8KCC - chains I and K of the 11 polymer chains in the assembly; structure by electron microscopy, 3.10 A resolution.

# Chain I
Molecule: 170-nt DNA strand
Sequence (170 nucleotides; each row starts with the number of its first residue):
     1 ATCCTGGAGA ATCCCGGTGC CGAGGCCGCT CAATTGGTCG TAGACAGCTC TAGCACCGCT
    61 TAAACGCACG TACGCGCTGT CCCCCGCGTT TTAACCGCCA AGGGGATTAC TCCCTAGTCT
   121 CCAGGCACGT GTCACATATA TACATCCTGT TCCAGTGCCG GTGTCGCGAT
Unresolved in the structure: 151-170

# Chain K
Name: ATP-dependent DNA helicase DDM1
From: Arabidopsis thaliana
Notes: EC 3.6.4.12
Reference sequence: Q9XFH4 (DDM1_ARATH); residue numbers follow UniProt; this construct covers 1-764
Amino-acid sequence (764 residues; row label = number of the first residue in the row):
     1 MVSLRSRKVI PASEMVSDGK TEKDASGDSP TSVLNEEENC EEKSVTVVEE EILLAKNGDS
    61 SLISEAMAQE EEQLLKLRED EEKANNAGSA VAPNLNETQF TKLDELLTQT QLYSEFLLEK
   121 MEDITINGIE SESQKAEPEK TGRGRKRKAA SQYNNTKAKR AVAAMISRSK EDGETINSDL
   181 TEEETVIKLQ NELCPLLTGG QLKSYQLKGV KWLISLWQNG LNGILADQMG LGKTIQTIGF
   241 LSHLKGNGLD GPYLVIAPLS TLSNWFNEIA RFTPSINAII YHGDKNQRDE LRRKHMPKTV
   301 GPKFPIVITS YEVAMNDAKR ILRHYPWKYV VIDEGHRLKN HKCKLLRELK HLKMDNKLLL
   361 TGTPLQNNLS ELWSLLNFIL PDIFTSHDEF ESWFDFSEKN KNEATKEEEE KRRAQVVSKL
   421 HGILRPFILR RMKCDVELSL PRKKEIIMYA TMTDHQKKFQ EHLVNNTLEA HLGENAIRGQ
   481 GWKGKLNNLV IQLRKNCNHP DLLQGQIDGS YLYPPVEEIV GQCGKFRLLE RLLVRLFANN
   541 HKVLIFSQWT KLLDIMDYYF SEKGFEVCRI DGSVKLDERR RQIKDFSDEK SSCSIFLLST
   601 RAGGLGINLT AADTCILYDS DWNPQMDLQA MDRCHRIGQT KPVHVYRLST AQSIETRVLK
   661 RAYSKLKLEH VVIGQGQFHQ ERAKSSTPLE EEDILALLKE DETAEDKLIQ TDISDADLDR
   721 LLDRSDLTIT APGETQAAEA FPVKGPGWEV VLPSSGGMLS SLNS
Unresolved in the structure: 1-182, 395-409, 473-487, 673-704, 729-740
Small-molecule neighbours:
  - ADP (adenosine-5'-diphosphate): Gln201, Leu202, Lys203, Gln206, Gln228, Met229, Gly230, Leu231, Gly232, Lys233, Thr234, Ile235, Arg271, Phe272, Asp333, Asn608, Arg636, Ile637
  - beryllium trifluoride (BEF): Thr234, Thr261, Asp333, Glu334, Gly606, Asn608, Arg633, Arg636
Curated features (UniProtKB/Swiss-Prot):
  - motif: Arg145 to Gln152 (Nuclear localization signal 1), Asp333 to His336 (DEAH box), Leu429 to Val436 (Nuclear localization signal 2)
  - binding site (ATP): Asp227 to Thr234

# Chain I / chain K interface
Residue-residue contacts - 24 pairs, chain I then chain K:
  DG19(I) - Arg323(K)  salt bridge to the phosphate
  DC20(I) - Lys319(K)  sugar contact
  DC20(I) - His351(K)  salt bridge to the phosphate
  DC21(I) - Arg347(K)  salt bridge to the phosphate
  DG97(I) - Met315(K)  sugar contact
  DG97(I) - Arg337(K)  hydrogen bond to the phosphate
  DG97(I) - Lys344(K)  phosphate contact
  DC98(I) - Arg337(K)  salt bridge to the phosphate
  DC98(I) - Cys343(K)  phosphate contact
  DC98(I) - Lys344(K)  hydrogen bond to the phosphate
  DC98(I) - Leu345(K)  hydrogen bond to the phosphate
  DC99(I) - His336(K)  phosphate contact
  DC99(I) - Lys339(K)  phosphate contact
  DC99(I) - Asn340(K)  phosphate contact
  DA100(I) - Lys339(K)  phosphate contact
  DA100(I) - Asn367(K)  hydrogen bond to the phosphate
  DA100(I) - Asn623(K)  phosphate contact
  DA100(I) - Lys665(K)  hydrogen bond to the phosphate
  DA101(I) - Trp622(K)  sugar contact
  DA101(I) - Arg661(K)  salt bridge to the phosphate
  DA101(I) - Lys665(K)  salt bridge to the phosphate
  DG102(I) - Val490(K)  sugar contact
  DG102(I) - Arg657(K)  salt bridge to the phosphate
  DG102(I) - Arg661(K)  salt bridge to the phosphate
Interface residues without a listed pair, chain I (10 interface residues in all): DG103
Interface residues without a listed pair, chain K (21 interface residues in all): Asn488, Leu489

# In short
10 residues of chain I and 21 residues of chain K are in contact, with 5 hydrogen bonds and 8 salt bridges.
Polar pairs include DG97(I)-Arg337(K), DC98(I)-Lys344(K) and DC98(I)-Leu345(K). Chain K binds ADP and
beryllium trifluoride. From UniProt: 8 ATP-binding residues on chain K.
Chain I is a 170-nt DNA strand and chain K is ATP-dependent DNA helicase DDM1 (Arabidopsis thaliana); the
structure, Complex of DDM1-nucleosome(H2A.W) complex with DDM1 bound to SHL2, was determined by electron
microscopy (same publication as 8KCB).
